PDB entry 8PHQ | electron microscopy, 2.69 A resolution | chains CM and CS of the 78 polymer chains in the assembly

== Chain CM ==
Protein: Major capsid protein
Source organism: Borreliella burgdorferi B31
Chain sequence (319 residues; each row starts with the number of its first residue):
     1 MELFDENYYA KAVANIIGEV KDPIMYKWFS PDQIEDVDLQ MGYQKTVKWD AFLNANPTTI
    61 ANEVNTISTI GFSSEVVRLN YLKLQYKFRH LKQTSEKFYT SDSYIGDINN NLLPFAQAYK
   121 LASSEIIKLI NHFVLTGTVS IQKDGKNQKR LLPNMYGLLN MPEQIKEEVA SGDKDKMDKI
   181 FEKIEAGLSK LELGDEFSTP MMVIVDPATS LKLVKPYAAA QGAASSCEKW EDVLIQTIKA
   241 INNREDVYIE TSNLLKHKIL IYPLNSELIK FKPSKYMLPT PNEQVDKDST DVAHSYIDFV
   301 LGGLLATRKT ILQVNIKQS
Unresolved in the structure: 1-2, 219-222

== Chain CS ==
Protein: Scaffold protein
Source organism: Borreliella burgdorferi B31
UniProt: Q9R2Q2 (Q9R2Q2_BORBU); numbering as in UniProt (aligned over 1-230)
Chain sequence (230 residues; each row starts with the number of its first residue):
     1 MTEKEEKEDL QAQDKEEQQI KADTKVISVQ EFEEYMRFKE QANSKSKETS RDLSINERIT
    61 KELAEVEERE RIEKQLLLEA ERINEIDTLA KAHLSNHFNK EVLLAKGYTL KDIMQAQRRE
   121 LVRKFVPIEQ IKAIAKVSDI SHIDGEILEQ LVSLAKVNIK LRKNASSSSS SVDSIKGNIA
   181 IKSEERASLL DSNFVPINFT EFVQAISNTY KQRRIQFYEN LKRHKRTSIA
Unresolved in the structure: 1-186, 224-230

== How chain CM and chain CS interact ==
Pairs across the interface - 42 pairs, chain CM then chain CS:
  L3(CM) with P196(CS); I197(CS); N198(CS); F199(CS); F202(CS), hydrophobic
  F4(CM) with P196(CS), hydrophobic; F202(CS), hydrophobic
  A10(CM) with F202(CS)
  V13(CM) with F202(CS), hydrophobic
  A14(CM) with F202(CS), hydrophobic
  I17(CM) with L189(CS), hydrophobic; Y210(CS); R213(CS)
  G18(CM) with R213(CS)
  V20(CM) with R213(CS), hydrogen bond (backbone-side chain)
  D22(CM) with R213(CS), salt bridge; F217(CS)
  Y26(CM) with R214(CS); F217(CS), hydrophobic; Y218(CS), hydrogen bond (backbone-side chain)
  K27(CM) with F217(CS); R223(CS)
  F29(CM) with Y218(CS), hydrogen bond (backbone-side chain); R223(CS), hydrogen bond (backbone-side chain)
  S30(CM) with Y218(CS)
  P31(CM) with Y218(CS), hydrophobic
  I34(CM) with R214(CS); Y218(CS)
  D36(CM) with R214(CS), salt bridge
  Y248(CM) with R223(CS)
  E250(CM) with R223(CS), salt bridge
  K275(CM) with Q204(CS), hydrogen bond; S207(CS), hydrogen bond (backbone-side chain)
  Y276(CM) with V203(CS), hydrophobic; Q204(CS), hydrogen bond; S207(CS)
  L278(CM) with Y210(CS), hydrophobic
  P279(CM) with Y210(CS), hydrogen bond (backbone-side chain)
  P281(CM) with F199(CS); I206(CS)
  N282(CM) with F199(CS)
  E283(CM) with F199(CS)
Other interface residues (no listed pair), chain CM (28 interface residues in all): K21, M202, T280

== Summary ==
28 residues of chain CM and 16 residues of chain CS are in contact; the contacts include 8 hydrogen bonds and
3 salt bridges. Polar pairs include D22(CM)-R213(CS), D36(CM)-R214(CS) and E250(CM)-R223(CS).
Chain CM is Major capsid protein and chain CS is Scaffold protein, both from Borreliella burgdorferi B31; the
structure, Top cap of the Borrelia bacteriophage BB1 procapsid, fivefold-symmetrized outer shell, was
determined by electron microscopy, deposited together with 8PHP, 8PHR and 8PHS.
